Entry 8JYY (X-ray diffraction, 2.65 A resolution); this record covers chains A and E of the 10 polymer chains in the assembly.

# Chain A (and E)
Molecule: Rcd-1-2
Organism: Neurospora crassa
Notes: chain E of this document is another copy of the same molecule, construct and numbering; everything in this record applies to it too
Amino-acid sequence (216 residues; each row starts with the number of its first residue; numbers below 1 keep their minus sign (Ser-3 is residue -3)):
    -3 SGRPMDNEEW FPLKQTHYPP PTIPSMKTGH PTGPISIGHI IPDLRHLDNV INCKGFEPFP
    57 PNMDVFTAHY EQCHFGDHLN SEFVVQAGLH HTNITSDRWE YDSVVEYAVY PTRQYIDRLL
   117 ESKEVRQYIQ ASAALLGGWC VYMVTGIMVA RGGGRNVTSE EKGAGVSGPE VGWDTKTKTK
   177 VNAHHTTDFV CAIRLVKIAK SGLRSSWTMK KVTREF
Not modelled in the structure: -3, 156-182, 212 (chain E: 87-91, 151-181, 211-212)

# Interface between chain A and chain E
Pairs across the interface - 20 pairs, chain A then chain E:
  Met1(A) with Leu132(E), hydrophobic; Gly133(E)
  Asp2(A) with Leu131(E)
  Asn58(A) with Gln126(E), hydrogen bond (backbone-side chain)
  Phe62(A) with Gln126(E); Ala127(E), hydrophobic; Ala130(E), hydrophobic; Leu131(E), hydrophobic
  Ala104(A) with Ala130(E)
  Val105(A) with Ala130(E)
  Tyr106(A) with Ala129(E); Ala130(E); Leu199(E), hydrophobic
  Arg190(A) with Ala130(E), hydrogen bond (side chain-backbone)
  Val192(A) with Leu199(E), hydrophobic
  Met205(A) with Leu199(E)
  Lys206(A) with Leu199(E); Arg200(E)
  Lys207(A) with Gly133(E), hydrogen bond (side chain-backbone); Leu199(E)
Also at the interface, not in a pair above, chain A (15 interface residues in all): Thr63, Ala64, Glu102
Also at the interface, not in a pair above, chain E (12 interface residues in all): Gly134, Lys196, Gly198

# In short
15 residues of chain A face 12 of chain E across their interface, with 3 hydrogen bonds. Polar pairs include
Asn58(A)-Gln126(E), Arg190(A)-Ala130(E) and Lys207(A)-Gly133(E).
Chain A and chain E are both Rcd-1-2 (Neurospora crassa); the structure, Crystal structure of the
gasdermin-like protein RCD-1-2 from Neurospora crassa, was determined by X-ray diffraction (same publication
as 8JYX, 8JYV and 8JYZ).
